PDB entry 9IN6 | electron microscopy, 2.80 A resolution | chains N and O of the 8 polymer chains in the assembly

== Chain N (and O) ==
Molecule: major capsid of VP1
From: Vibrio cholerae
Notes: chain O of this document is another copy of the same molecule, construct and numbering; everything in this record applies to it too
Sequence (399 residues; each row starts with the number of its first residue):
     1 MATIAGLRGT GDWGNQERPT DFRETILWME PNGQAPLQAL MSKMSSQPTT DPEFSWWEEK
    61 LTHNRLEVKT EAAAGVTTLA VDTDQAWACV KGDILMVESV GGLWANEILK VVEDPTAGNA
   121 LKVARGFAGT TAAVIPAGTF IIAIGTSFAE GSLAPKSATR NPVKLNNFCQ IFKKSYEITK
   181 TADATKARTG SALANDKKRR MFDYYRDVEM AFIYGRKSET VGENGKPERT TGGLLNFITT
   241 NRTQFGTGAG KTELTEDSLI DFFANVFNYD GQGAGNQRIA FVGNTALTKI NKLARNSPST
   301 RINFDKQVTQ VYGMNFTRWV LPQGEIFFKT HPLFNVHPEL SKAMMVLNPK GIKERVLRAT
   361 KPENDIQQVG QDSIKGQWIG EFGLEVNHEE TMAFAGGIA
Unresolved in the structure: 1

== Interface between chain N and chain O ==
Pairs across the interface - 181 pairs, chain N then chain O:
  Leu7(N) - Lys226(O)
  Gly9(N) - Lys226(O)
  Thr10(N) - Pro227(O)
  Thr10(N) - Arg229(O)  hydrogen bond
  Arg18(N) - Asp51(O)  salt bridge
  Arg18(N) - Pro52(O)
  Thr20(N) - Asp51(O)
  Thr20(N) - Glu53(O)
  Asp21(N) - Thr49(O)
  Asp21(N) - Thr50(O)  hydrogen bond
  Asp21(N) - Asp51(O)
  Asp21(N) - Glu53(O)  hydrogen bond (backbone-backbone)
  Asp21(N) - Phe54(O)
  Asp21(N) - Ser55(O)  hydrogen bond (backbone-backbone)
  Phe22(N) - Ser55(O)
  Phe22(N) - Trp57(O)  hydrophobic
  Arg23(N) - Gln47(O)  hydrogen bond
  Arg23(N) - Ser55(O)  hydrogen bond (backbone-backbone)
  Arg23(N) - Trp57(O)
  Arg23(N) - Lys353(O)
  Arg23(N) - Glu385(O)  salt bridge
  Thr25(N) - Trp57(O)
  Ile26(N) - Glu59(O)
  Ile26(N) - Pro162(O)  hydrophobic
  Leu27(N) - Trp57(O)  hydrogen bond (backbone-backbone)
  Leu27(N) - Glu58(O)
  Leu27(N) - Glu59(O)  hydrogen bond (backbone-backbone)
  Leu27(N) - Asn387(O)
  Leu27(N) - His388(O)
  Trp28(N) - Glu59(O)
  Met29(N) - Glu59(O)  hydrogen bond (backbone-backbone)
  Met29(N) - Lys60(O)
  Met29(N) - Leu61(O)  hydrogen bond (backbone-backbone)
  Met29(N) - Tyr269(O)  hydrophobic
  Met29(N) - Asp270(O)
  Met29(N) - His388(O)  hydrogen bond
  Met29(N) - Glu390(O)
  Glu30(N) - Leu61(O)
  Glu30(N) - Tyr269(O)
  Glu30(N) - Asp270(O)  hydrogen bond (backbone-backbone)
  Pro31(N) - Leu61(O)
  Pro31(N) - Asn268(O)
  Asn32(N) - Phe267(O)  hydrogen bond (side chain-backbone)
  Asn32(N) - Asn268(O)  hydrogen bond (backbone-backbone)
  Asn32(N) - Tyr269(O)
  Asn32(N) - Asp270(O)
  Asn32(N) - Asn276(O)  hydrogen bond
  Gln170(N) - Thr146(O)  hydrogen bond (side chain-backbone)
  Gln170(N) - Ser147(O)
  Ile171(N) - Thr146(O)
  Ile171(N) - Ser147(O)
  Ile171(N) - Phe148(O)
  Phe172(N) - Thr146(O)
  Lys173(N) - Thr146(O)
  Lys173(N) - Phe148(O)
  Lys173(N) - Ser152(O)
  Lys173(N) - Leu153(O)  hydrogen bond (side chain-backbone)
  Lys173(N) - Pro155(O)
  Ser175(N) - Pro155(O)  hydrogen bond (side chain-backbone)
  Ser175(N) - Lys156(O)  hydrogen bond (side chain-backbone)
  Ser175(N) - Ser157(O)  hydrogen bond (backbone-side chain)
  Tyr176(N) - Ser157(O)
  Glu177(N) - Ser157(O)  hydrogen bond (backbone-side chain)
  Thr189(N) - Trp57(O)
  Asp196(N) - Thr159(O)  hydrogen bond
  Arg199(N) - Glu59(O)  salt bridge
  Arg199(N) - Thr159(O)
  Arg199(N) - Arg160(O)
  Arg200(N) - Ala158(O)  hydrogen bond (side chain-backbone)
  Arg200(N) - Arg160(O)
  Phe202(N) - Leu61(O)  hydrophobic
  Phe202(N) - Thr62(O)
  Asp203(N) - Arg160(O)  salt bridge
  Arg206(N) - Thr62(O)  hydrogen bond (side chain-backbone)
  Arg206(N) - His63(O)
  Arg206(N) - Asn64(O)
  Asp207(N) - Ile144(O)
  Asp207(N) - Gly145(O)  hydrogen bond (side chain-backbone)
  Met210(N) - His63(O)
  Met210(N) - Ile144(O)  hydrophobic
  Ala211(N) - Ile144(O)  hydrogen bond (backbone-backbone)
  Tyr214(N) - Gly102(O)  hydrogen bond (side chain-backbone)
  Tyr214(N) - Trp104(O)
  Arg216(N) - Ile108(O)
  Arg216(N) - Ala128(O)
  Arg216(N) - Thr130(O)
  Lys217(N) - Ala128(O)
  Ser218(N) - Ala128(O)
  Gly222(N) - Ala149(O)
  Asn224(N) - Ala149(O)
  Asn224(N) - Glu150(O)  hydrogen bond (side chain-backbone)
  Asn224(N) - Gly151(O)
  Lys226(N) - Glu150(O)
  Pro227(N) - Ala149(O)
  Pro227(N) - Glu150(O)  hydrogen bond (backbone-backbone)
  Glu228(N) - Lys110(O)  salt bridge
  Glu228(N) - Ser147(O)  hydrogen bond
  Glu228(N) - Phe148(O)
  Glu228(N) - Ala149(O)
  Arg229(N) - Ser147(O)
  Arg229(N) - Glu150(O)  salt bridge
  Thr230(N) - Ser147(O)
  Leu235(N) - Leu103(O)  hydrophobic
  Leu235(N) - Trp104(O)
  Thr243(N) - Leu103(O)
  Gln244(N) - Leu103(O)
  Asn284(N) - Asn268(O)  hydrogen bond
  Asn284(N) - Gln323(O)  hydrogen bond (backbone-side chain)
  Thr288(N) - Ile260(O)
  Thr288(N) - Pro322(O)
  Thr288(N) - Gln323(O)  hydrogen bond
  Asn291(N) - Pro322(O)
  Lys292(N) - Asp257(O)  salt bridge
  Arg295(N) - Glu256(O)  salt bridge
  Arg295(N) - Asp257(O)  salt bridge
  Arg295(N) - Ile260(O)
  Arg295(N) - Ser299(O)
  Thr300(N) - Ser299(O)
  Arg301(N) - Ser299(O)
  Arg301(N) - Arg301(O)
  Ile302(N) - Ser299(O)  hydrogen bond (backbone-backbone)
  Ile302(N) - Thr300(O)
  Ile302(N) - Arg301(O)  hydrogen bond (backbone-backbone)
  Asn303(N) - Arg301(O)
  Asn303(N) - Asn303(O)
  Phe304(N) - Thr300(O)
  Phe304(N) - Arg301(O)  hydrogen bond (backbone-backbone)
  Phe304(N) - Ile302(O)
  Phe304(N) - Asn303(O)  hydrogen bond (backbone-backbone)
  Asp305(N) - Ile302(O)
  Asp305(N) - Asn303(O)  hydrogen bond (backbone-backbone)
  Lys306(N) - Ile302(O)
  Lys306(N) - Phe304(O)
  Lys306(N) - Val311(O)
  Lys306(N) - Tyr312(O)
  Lys306(N) - Gly313(O)
  Gln307(N) - Ile302(O)
  Gln307(N) - Val311(O)
  Gln307(N) - Gly313(O)
  Val308(N) - Gly313(O)  hydrogen bond (backbone-backbone)
  Val308(N) - Met314(O)
  Val308(N) - Asn315(O)  hydrogen bond (backbone-backbone)
  Val308(N) - Phe316(O)  hydrogen bond (backbone-backbone)
  Thr309(N) - Asn315(O)
  Thr309(N) - Phe316(O)
  Gln310(N) - Arg318(O)
  Val311(N) - Arg318(O)
  Tyr312(N) - Glu256(O)  hydrogen bond
  Tyr312(N) - Ala294(O)  hydrophobic
  Tyr312(N) - Ser297(O)
  Tyr312(N) - Phe316(O)  hydrophobic
  Tyr312(N) - Arg318(O)  hydrogen bond (backbone-backbone)
  Tyr312(N) - Trp319(O)
  Tyr312(N) - Val320(O)  hydrogen bond (backbone-backbone)
  Gly313(N) - Val320(O)
  Met314(N) - Val320(O)  hydrogen bond (backbone-backbone)
  Met314(N) - Leu321(O)
  Met314(N) - Pro322(O)
  Asn315(N) - Leu321(O)
  Asn315(N) - Pro322(O)
  Leu333(N) - His63(O)  hydrogen bond (backbone-side chain)
  Asn335(N) - Asn268(O)
  Val336(N) - Thr62(O)
  Val336(N) - Tyr269(O)
  His337(N) - Arg65(O)
  His337(N) - Glu98(O)  salt bridge
  His337(N) - Trp104(O)
  Pro338(N) - Arg65(O)
  Glu339(N) - Val100(O)
  Glu339(N) - Gly101(O)  hydrogen bond (side chain-backbone)
  Leu340(N) - Trp104(O)  hydrophobic
  Ala343(N) - Gly102(O)
  Lys375(N) - Pro155(O)  hydrogen bond (side chain-backbone)
  Gln377(N) - Ala154(O)
  Gln377(N) - Pro155(O)
  Phe394(N) - Leu103(O)  hydrophobic
  Ala395(N) - Leu103(O)
  Gly396(N) - Gly102(O)
  Gly396(N) - Leu103(O)
  Gly397(N) - Gly101(O)
  Gly397(N) - Gly102(O)
Other interface residues (no listed pair), chain N (91 interface residues in all): Arg8, Asp12, Pro19, Lys174, Arg188, Lys198, Leu287, Lys342, Ile366
Other interface residues (no listed pair), chain O (94 interface residues in all): Trp56, Met96, Ser99, Phe127, Ile142, Ala143, Lys164, Asn224, Gly271, Gln272, Gln310, Thr317, Arg355

== In short ==
The interface between chain N and chain O involves 91 residues on one side and 94 on the other, with 48
hydrogen bonds and 10 salt bridges. Among the polar pairs are Arg18(N)-Asp51(O), Arg23(N)-Glu385(O) and
Arg199(N)-Glu59(O).
Both chains are major capsid of VP1 (Vibrio cholerae). Entry 9IN6 (Capsid of Vibrio cholerae phage mature VP1)
was determined by electron microscopy together with 8ZKK and 8ZKM from the same study.
